PDB entry 5L7V | X-ray diffraction, 2.30 A resolution | chains A and B

Chain A (and B):
Protein: glycoside hydrolase
Organism: Bacteroides vulgatus (strain ATCC 8482 / DSM 1447 / JCM 5826 / NBRC 14291 / NCTC 11154)
Notes: chain B of this document is another copy of the same molecule, construct and numbering; everything in this record applies to it too
Reference sequence: A6L2E5 (A6L2E5_BACV8); residues 1-563 here correspond to UniProt positions 20-582 (UniProt number = residue number + 19)
Sequence (563 residues; numbered 1 to 563; the number before each row is that of its first residue):
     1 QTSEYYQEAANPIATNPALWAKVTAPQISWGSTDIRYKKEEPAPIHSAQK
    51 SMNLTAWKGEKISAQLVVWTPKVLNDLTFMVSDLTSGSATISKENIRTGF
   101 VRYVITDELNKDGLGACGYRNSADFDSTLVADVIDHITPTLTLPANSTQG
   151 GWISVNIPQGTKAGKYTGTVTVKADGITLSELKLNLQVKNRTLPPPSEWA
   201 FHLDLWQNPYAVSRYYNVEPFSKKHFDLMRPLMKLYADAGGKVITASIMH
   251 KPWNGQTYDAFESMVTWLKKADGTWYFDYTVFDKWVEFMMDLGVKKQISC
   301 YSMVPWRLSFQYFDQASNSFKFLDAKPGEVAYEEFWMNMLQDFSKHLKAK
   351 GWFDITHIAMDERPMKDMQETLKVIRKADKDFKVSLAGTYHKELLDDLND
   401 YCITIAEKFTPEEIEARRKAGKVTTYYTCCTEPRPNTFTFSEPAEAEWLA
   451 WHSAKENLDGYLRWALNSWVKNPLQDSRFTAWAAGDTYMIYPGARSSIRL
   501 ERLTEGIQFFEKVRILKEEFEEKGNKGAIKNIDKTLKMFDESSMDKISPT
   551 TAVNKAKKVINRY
Cystine bridges: C117-C430
Small-molecule neighbours: GNL ((3aR,5R,6R,7R,7aR)-5-(hydroxymethyl)-2-methyl-5,6,7,7a-tetrahydro-3aH-pyrano[3,2-d][1,3]thiazole-6,7-diol): W206, W253, Q256, W306, D361, E362, A387, Y427, C429, C430, L462, W464, W482, D486
What the authors report for this chain:
  - conformationally variable residues (loop rearrangement): W306, D361, E362
  - catalytic residues: D361, E362
  - binding site for GNL: D361, E362

Chain A / chain B interface:
Contacting residue pairs - 8 pairs, chain A then chain B:
  D112(A) with P44(B); I45(B); H46(B)
  N121(A) with R434(B)
  A123(A) with M544(B); D545(B); S548(B)
  D124(A) with S548(B), hydrogen bond
Also at the interface, not in a pair above, chain A (5 interface residues in all): L114
Also at the interface, not in a pair above, chain B (9 interface residues in all): K546, I547

Overview:
The interface between chain A and chain B involves 5 residues on one side and 9 on the other; the contacts
include 1 hydrogen bond. The hydrogen-bonded pair is D124(A)-S548(B). Bound to chain A: compound GNL. From the
paper: catalytic residues D361(A) and E362(A); a binding site for GNL at D361(A) and E362(A).
Both chains are glycoside hydrolase (Bacteroides vulgatus (strain ATCC 8482 / DSM 1447 / JCM 5826 / NBRC 14291
/ NCTC 11154)). Entry 5L7V (Crystal Structure of BvGH123 with bond transition state analog Galthiazoline) was
determined by X-ray diffraction (same publication as 5L7R).
